8AXT - chain A; structure by X-ray diffraction, 1.59 A resolution.

== Chain A ==
Name: Sialidase domain-containing protein
Organism: Akkermansia muciniphila
UniProt: B2ULI1 (B2ULI1_AKKM8); numbering as in UniProt (aligned over 23-595)
Chain sequence (582 residues; each row starts with the number of its first residue):
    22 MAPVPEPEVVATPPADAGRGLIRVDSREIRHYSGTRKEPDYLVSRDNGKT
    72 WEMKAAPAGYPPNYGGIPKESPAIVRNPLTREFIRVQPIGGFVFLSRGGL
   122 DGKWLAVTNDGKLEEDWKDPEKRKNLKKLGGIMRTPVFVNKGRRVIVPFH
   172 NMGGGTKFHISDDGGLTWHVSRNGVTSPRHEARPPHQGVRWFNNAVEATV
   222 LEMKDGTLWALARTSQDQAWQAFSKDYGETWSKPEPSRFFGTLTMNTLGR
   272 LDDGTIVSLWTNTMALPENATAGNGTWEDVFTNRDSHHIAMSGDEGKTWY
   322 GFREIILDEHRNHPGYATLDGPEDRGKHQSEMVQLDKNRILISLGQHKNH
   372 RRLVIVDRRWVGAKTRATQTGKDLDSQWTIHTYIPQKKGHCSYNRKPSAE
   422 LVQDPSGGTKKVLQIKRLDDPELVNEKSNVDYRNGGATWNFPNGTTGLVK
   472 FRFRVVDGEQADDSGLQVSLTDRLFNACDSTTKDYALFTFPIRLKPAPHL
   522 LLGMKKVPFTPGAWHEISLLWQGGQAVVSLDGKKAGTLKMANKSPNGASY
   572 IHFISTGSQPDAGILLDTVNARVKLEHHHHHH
Disordered / not traced: 22-24, 596-603
Differences from the reference sequence: initiating methionine (22); expression tag (596-603)
Bound ions: Ca2+: Glu289, Glu299, Asp300

== Summary ==
Glu289, Glu299 and Asp300 coordinate Ca2+.
Chain A is Sialidase domain-containing protein (Akkermansia muciniphila); the structure, Sialidases and
Fucosidases of Akkermansia muciniphila are key for rapid growth on colonic mucin and nutrient ..., was
determined by X-ray diffraction (same publication as 8AXI, 8AXS and 8AYR).
